Entry 7WUI (electron microscopy, 3.10 A resolution); this record covers chains A and B of the 7 polymer chains in the assembly.

== Chain A ==
Name: mini-Gs
From: Homo sapiens
Amino-acid sequence (361 residues; each row starts with the number of its first residue; note: 26 numbers in that range are skipped by the numbering (no residue carries them; nothing is unmodelled there)):
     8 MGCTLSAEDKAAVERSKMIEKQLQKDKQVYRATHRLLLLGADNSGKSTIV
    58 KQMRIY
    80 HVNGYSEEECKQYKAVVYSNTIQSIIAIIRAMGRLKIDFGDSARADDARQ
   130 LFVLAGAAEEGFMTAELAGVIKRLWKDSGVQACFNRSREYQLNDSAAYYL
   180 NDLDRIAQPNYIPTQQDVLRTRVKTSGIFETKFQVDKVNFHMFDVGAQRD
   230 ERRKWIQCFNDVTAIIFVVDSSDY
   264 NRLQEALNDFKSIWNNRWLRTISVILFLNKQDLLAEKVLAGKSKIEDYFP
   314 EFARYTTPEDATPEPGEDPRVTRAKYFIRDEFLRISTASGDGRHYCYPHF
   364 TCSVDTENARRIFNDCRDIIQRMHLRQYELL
Disordered / not traced: 8-12, 80-203, 264-265

== Chain B ==
Name: Guanine nucleotide-binding protein G(I)/G(S)/G(T) subunit beta-1
From: Homo sapiens
UniProt: P62873 (GBB1_HUMAN); residues 2-340 here = UniProt positions 2-340
Amino-acid sequence (358 residues; each row starts with the number of its first residue; numbers below 1 keep their minus sign (Met-17 is residue -17)):
   -17 MHHHHHHLEVLFQGPGSSQSELDQLRQEAEQLKNQIRDARKACADATLSQ
    33 ITNNIDPVGRIQMRTRRTLRGHLAKIYAMHWGTDSRLLVSASQDGKLIIW
    83 DSYTTNKVHAIPLRSSWVMTCAYAPSGNYVACGGLDNICSIYNLKTREGN
   133 VRVSRELAGHTGYLSCCRFLDDNQIVTSSGDTTCALWDIETGQQTTTFTG
   183 HTGDVMSLSLAPDTRLFVSGACDASAKLWDVREGMCRQTFTGHESDINAI
   233 CFFPNGNAFATGSDDATCRLFDLRADQELMTYSHDNIICGITSVSFSKSG
   283 RLLLAGYDDFNCNVWDALKADRAGVLAGHDNRVSCLGVTDDGMAVATGSW
   333 DSFLKIWN
Disordered / not traced: -17 to 2
Sequence notes: expression tag (-17 to 1)
Curated features (UniProtKB/Swiss-Prot):
  - modified residue: Ser2 (N-acetylserine), His266 (Phosphohistidine)
  - natural variant: Leu30 (L30F: In MRD42; uncertain significance), Arg52 (R52G: In MRD42), Gly64 (G64V: In MRD42), Asp76 (D76E: In MRD42; D76G: In MRD42), Gly77 (G77S: In MRD42), Lys78 (K78R: In MRD42), Ile80 (I80N: In MRD42; I80T: In MRD42), His91 (H91R: In MRD42; uncertain significance), Ala92 (A92T: In MRD42), Pro94 (P94S: In MRD42), Leu95 (L95P: In MRD42), Arg96 (R96L: In MRD42), 5 further natural variant entries in UniProt

== Interface between chain A and chain B ==
Residue-residue contacts (87):
  Asp16(A) with Arg68(B), salt bridge; Thr86(B)
  Ala19(A) with Asn88(B)
  Val20(A) with Asn88(B)
  Arg22(A) with Val90(B); His91(B), hydrogen bond
  Ser23(A) with Asn88(B); Lys89(B), hydrogen bond (side chain-backbone)
  Ile26(A) with Lys89(B); His91(B); Ala92(B), hydrophobic
  Glu27(A) with Lys89(B), salt bridge
  Leu30(A) with Gly53(B); Lys78(B); Ile80(B), hydrophobic; Lys89(B); Ala92(B), hydrophobic
  Asp33(A) with Leu55(B); Lys78(B), salt bridge
  Lys34(A) with Leu55(B)
  Tyr37(A) with Leu55(B), hydrophobic; Ala56(B); Asp76(B)
  Arg38(A) with Leu55(B), hydrogen bond (side chain-backbone)
  Arg42(A) with Trp99(B)
  Thr204(A) with Asn119(B), hydrogen bond (backbone-side chain); His142(B), hydrogen bond (side chain-backbone)
  Ser205(A) with Asp118(B); Asn119(B)
  Gly206(A) with Leu117(B); Asp118(B), hydrogen bond (backbone-backbone); Asn119(B)
  Ile207(A) with Ser97(B); Leu117(B); Asp118(B)
  Glu209(A) with Arg96(B); Ser97(B); Ser98(B)
  Phe222(A) with Ser98(B); Trp99(B)
  Ala226(A) with Asn119(B), hydrogen bond (backbone-side chain); Thr143(B)
  Gln227(A) with Leu117(B), hydrogen bond (side chain-backbone); Asn119(B), hydrogen bond; Thr143(B); Gly144(B); Tyr145(B), hydrogen bond (side chain-backbone)
  Arg228(A) with Thr143(B); Gly162(B); Thr164(B); Gly185(B); Asp186(B)
  Glu230(A) with Gly185(B); Asp186(B)
  Arg232(A) with Cys204(B), hydrogen bond (side chain-backbone); Asp228(B), salt bridge
  Lys233(A) with Tyr59(B); Tyr145(B); Met188(B); Cys204(B), hydrogen bond; Asp228(B); Asn230(B), hydrogen bond; Asp246(B)
  Trp234(A) with Leu117(B), hydrophobic; Tyr145(B)
  Gln236(A) with Lys57(B); Trp332(B)
  Cys237(A) with Lys57(B), hydrogen bond (backbone-side chain); Gln75(B); Trp99(B); Met101(B), hydrophobic; Leu117(B), hydrophobic
  Phe238(A) with Lys57(B); Trp99(B); Leu117(B), hydrophobic
  Asn239(A) with Lys57(B); Trp332(B)
  Asp240(A) with Ala56(B); Lys57(B), salt bridge; Trp99(B)
  Val241(A) with Trp99(B), hydrophobic
  Arg280(A) with Ile270(B); Cys271(B); Asp290(B)
  Trp281(A) with Asp290(B); Arg314(B); Trp332(B), hydrophobic
Other interface residues (no listed pair), chain B (48 interface residues in all): Thr87, Gly141, Asp163, Thr184, Gly272, Asp291

== Summary ==
34 residues of chain A face 48 of chain B across their interface, with 14 hydrogen bonds and 5 salt bridges.
Polar pairs include Asp16(A)-Arg68(B), Glu27(A)-Lys89(B) and Asp33(A)-Lys78(B).
Here chain A is mini-Gs and chain B is Guanine nucleotide-binding protein G(I)/G(S)/G(T) subunit beta-1, both
from Homo sapiens. Entry 7WUI (Tethered peptide activation mechanism of adhesion GPCRs ADGRG2 and ADGRG4) was
determined by electron microscopy (same publication as 7WUJ and 7WUQ).
